PDB entry 1KL3 | X-ray diffraction, 1.70 A resolution | chains D and H of the 8 polymer chains in the assembly

== Chain D ==
Molecule: streptavidin
Organism: Streptomyces avidinii
UniProtKB: P22629 (SAV_STRAV); residues 14-139 here correspond to UniProt positions 38-163 (UniProt number = residue number + 24)
Amino-acid sequence (127 residues; each row starts with the number of its first residue):
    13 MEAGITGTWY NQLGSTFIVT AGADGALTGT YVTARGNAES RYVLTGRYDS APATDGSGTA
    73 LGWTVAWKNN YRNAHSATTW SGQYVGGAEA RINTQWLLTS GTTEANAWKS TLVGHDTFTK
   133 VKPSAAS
Disordered / not traced: 13-15, 135-139
Differences from the reference sequence: initiating methionine (13); engineered mutation Val44 (Glu68 in P22629), Thr45 (Ser69 in P22629), Arg47 (Val71 in P22629)
From the paper describing this entry:
  - mutagenesis - E44V/S45T/V47R (1.37 +/- 0.08 uM): increased binding to Strep-tag II (citing earlier work)

== Chain H ==
Molecule: strep-tag II peptide
Amino-acid sequence (9 residues; row label = number of the first residue in the row):
     1 NWSHPQFEK
Disordered / not traced: 1-3

== Chain D / chain H interface ==
Residue-residue contacts (21):
  Ser27(D) - Gln6(H)
  Thr45(D) - Pro5(H)
  Thr45(D) - Glu8(H)  hydrogen bond
  Ala46(D) - Glu8(H)
  Ala46(D) - Lys9(H)
  Arg47(D) - Lys9(H)
  Ser52(D) - Glu8(H)
  Tyr54(D) - Pro5(H)
  Trp79(D) - His4(H)
  Trp79(D) - Gln6(H)
  Arg84(D) - Pro5(H)
  Arg84(D) - Glu8(H)  salt bridge
  Ala86(D) - Pro5(H)
  Ser88(D) - His4(H)  hydrogen bond
  Thr90(D) - Gln6(H)  hydrogen bond
  Trp92(D) - Gln6(H)
  Trp108(D) - Gln6(H)
  Trp108(D) - Phe7(H)  hydrophobic
  Leu110(D) - His4(H)
  Leu110(D) - Gln6(H)
  Leu110(D) - Phe7(H)  hydrophobic
Also at the interface, not in a pair above, chain D (16 interface residues in all): Leu25, Asp128

== Summary ==
16 residues of chain D face 6 of chain H across their interface; the contacts include 3 hydrogen bonds and 1
salt bridge. Polar pairs include Arg84(D)-Glu8(H), Thr45(D)-Glu8(H) and Ser88(D)-His4(H). The paper reports
that E44V/S45T/V47R of chain D increase binding to Strep-tag II.
Chain D is streptavidin (Streptomyces avidinii) and chain H is strep-tag II peptide; the structure, an
engineered streptavidin with improved affinity for the strep-tag II peptide : SAm1-StrepII, was determined by
X-ray diffraction together with 1KFF, 1KL4 and 1KL5 from the same study.
